PDB entry 9CT8 | X-ray diffraction, 1.28 A resolution | chains A and D

Chain A:
Name: Isoform 2B of GTPase KRas
Source organism: Homo sapiens
Notes: EC 3.6.5.2
UniProt: P01116 (RASK_HUMAN), isoform P01116-2; numbering as in UniProt (aligned over 1-169)
Amino-acid sequence (170 residues; each row starts with the number of its first residue; numbering starts at 0):
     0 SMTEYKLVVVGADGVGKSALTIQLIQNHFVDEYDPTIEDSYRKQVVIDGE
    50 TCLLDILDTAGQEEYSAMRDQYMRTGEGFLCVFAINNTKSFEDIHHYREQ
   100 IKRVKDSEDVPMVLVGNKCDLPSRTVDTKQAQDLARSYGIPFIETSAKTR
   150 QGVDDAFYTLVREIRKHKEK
Differences from the reference sequence: expression tag (0); engineered mutation D12 (Gly in P01116)
Bound ions: Mg2+: S17, T35 (together with GMP-PNP)
Ligand contacts:
  - A1AZX ((2R)-2-amino-N-(2-{[(1R)-1-cyclopentyl-2-{[(1M,8S,10S,14S,21M)-22-ethyl-4-hydroxy-21-{2-[(1R)-1-methoxyethyl]pyridin-3-yl}-18,18-dimethyl-9,15-dioxo-16-oxa-10,22,28-triazapentacyclo[18.5.2.1~2,6~.1~10,14~.0~23,27~]nonacosa-1(25),2(29),3,5,20,23,26-heptaen-8-yl]amino}-2-oxoethyl](methyl)amino}-2-oxoethyl)-N-methylpropanamide (non-preferred name)): D12, P34, T35, I36, E37, A59, G60, Q61, Y64, M67, Y71
  - GMP-PNP (GNP; phosphoaminophosphonic acid-guanylate ester): A11, D12, G13, V14, G15, K16, S17, A18, F28, V29, D30, E31, Y32, D33, P34, T35, T58, A59, G60, N116, K117, D119, L120, S145, A146, K147
Curated features (UniProtKB/Swiss-Prot):
  - motif: Y32 to Y40 (Effector region)
  - binding site (GTP): G10, A11, G13 to A18, V29 to T35, A59, G60, N116 to D119
  - modified residue: M1 (N-acetylmethionine), T2 (N-acetylthreonine), K104 (N6-acetyllysine)
  - glycosylation: T35 (Microbial infection: O-linked (Glc) threonine)
  - natural variant: K5 (K5E: In NS3; K5N: In GASC), G10 (G10GG: In AML), D12 (G12D: In GASC, JMML and SFM; this construct carries the variant), G13 (G13D: In GASC, JMML and OES; G13R: In pylocytic astrocytoma), V14 (V14I: In NS3), L19 (L19F: In OES), Q22 (Q22E: In CFC2; Q22R: In NS3), P34 (P34L: In NS3; P34Q: In NS3; P34R: In CFC2), I36 (I36M: In NS3), T58 (T58I: In NS3), A59 (A59T: In GASC), G60 (G60R: In CFC2; G60S: In NS3), 8 further natural variant entries in UniProt
  - mutagenesis: D38 (D38A: Decreased interaction with MAPKAP1/SIN1), Y40 (Y40A: Decreased interaction with MAPKAP1/SIN1), Q61 (Q61L: Promotes GTP binding)

Chain D:
Name: Peptidyl-prolyl cis-trans isomerase A
Source organism: Homo sapiens
Notes: EC 5.2.1.8
UniProt: P62937 (PPIA_HUMAN); numbering as in UniProt (aligned over 1-165)
Amino-acid sequence (166 residues; row label = number of the first residue in the row; numbering starts at 0):
     0 SMVNPTVFFDIAVDGEPLGRVSFELFADKVPKTAENFRALSTGEKGFGYK
    50 GSCFHRIIPGFMCQGGDFTRHNGTGGKSIYGEKFEDENFILKHTGPGILS
   100 MANAGPNTNGSQFFICTAKTEWLDGKHVVFGKVKEGMNIVEAMERFGSRN
   150 GKTSKKITIADCGQLE
Differences from the reference sequence: expression tag (0)
Ligand contacts: A1AZX ((2R)-2-amino-N-(2-{[(1R)-1-cyclopentyl-2-{[(1M,8S,10S,14S,21M)-22-ethyl-4-hydroxy-21-{2-[(1R)-1-methoxyethyl]pyridin-3-yl}-18,18-dimethyl-9,15-dioxo-16-oxa-10,22,28-triazapentacyclo[18.5.2.1~2,6~.1~10,14~.0~23,27~]nonacosa-1(25),2(29),3,5,20,23,26-heptaen-8-yl]amino}-2-oxoethyl](methyl)amino}-2-oxoethyl)-N-methylpropanamide (non-preferred name)): R55, I57, F60, M61, Q63, G72, T73, G74, A101, N102, A103, Q111, F113, W121, L122, H126, R148
Curated features (UniProtKB/Swiss-Prot):
  - modified residue: M1 (N-acetylmethionine), V2 (N-acetylvaline), K28 (N6-acetyllysine), K44 (N6-acetyllysine), K76 (N6-acetyllysine), S77 (Phosphoserine), K82 (N6-acetyllysine), T93 (Phosphothreonine), K125 (N6-acetyllysine), K131 (N6-acetyllysine), K133 (N6-acetyllysine)
  - glycosylation: N108 (N-linked (GlcNAc...) asparagine)
  - cross-link (Glycyl lysine isopeptide (Lys-Gly)): K28 (interchain with G-Cter in SUMO2), K82 (interchain with G-Cter in SUMO2)
  - mutagenesis: R55 (R55A: Loss of peptidyl-prolyl cis-trans isomerase activity. No loss of its interaction with BSG/CD147 or its ability to induce leukocyte chemotaxis. No effect on its interaction with MAP3K5/ASK1 ...), F60 (F60A: Loss of ability to stimulate MAPK/ERK phosphorylation), R69 (R69A: No effect on peptidyl-prolyl cis-trans isomerase activity. Reduced interaction with BSG/CD147 and ability to induce leukocyte chemotaxis), H70 (H70A: No effect on peptidyl-prolyl cis-trans isomerase activity. Reduced interaction with BSG/CD147 and ability to induce leukocyte chemotaxis), T107 (T107A: No effect on peptidyl-prolyl cis-trans isomerase activity. Reduced interaction with BSG/CD147 and ability to induce leukocyte chemotaxis), F113 (F113A: Reduced ability to stimulate MAPK/ERK phosphorylation), W121 (W121A: 200-fold decrease of sensitivity to CsA. Reduced ability to stimulate MAPK/ERK phosphorylation; W121E: Loss of peptidyl-prolyl cis-trans isomerase activity ...), K125 (K125Q: Acetylation-mimetic mutant; no effect on its interaction with TARDBP; K125R: Loss of acetylation and interaction with TARDBP), H126 (H126A: Loss of peptidyl-prolyl cis-trans isomerase activity and interaction with HCV NS5A. Loss of ability to stimulate MAPK/ERK phosphorylation)

How chain A and chain D interact:
Residue-residue contacts - 17 pairs, chain A then chain D:
  E31(A) - N71(D)  hydrogen bond
  Y32(A) - N71(D)
  Y32(A) - T73(D)
  D33(A) - K151(D)  salt bridge
  P34(A) - R55(D)
  P34(A) - N71(D)
  P34(A) - T73(D)
  I36(A) - R55(D)
  I36(A) - R148(D)
  I36(A) - N149(D)
  E37(A) - R148(D)  salt bridge
  E37(A) - N149(D)
  D38(A) - N149(D)  hydrogen bond
  E63(A) - K125(D)  salt bridge
  Y64(A) - W121(D)  hydrogen bond
  Y64(A) - L122(D)
  M67(A) - R148(D)
Interface residues without a listed pair, chain D (11 interface residues in all): I57, G72

Summary:
The interface between chain A and chain D involves 10 residues on one side and 11 on the other, with 3
hydrogen bonds and 3 salt bridges. Among the polar pairs are D33(A)-K151(D), E37(A)-R148(D) and
E63(A)-K125(D).
Here chain A is Isoform 2B of GTPase KRas and chain D is Peptidyl-prolyl cis-trans isomerase A, both from Homo
sapiens. Entry 9CT8 (Tricomplex of Compound 2, KRAS G12D, and CypA) was determined by X-ray diffraction,
deposited together with 9CT7, 9CT9, 9CTA, 9CTB and 9E3S.
